Entry 7N32 (electron microscopy, 4.50 A resolution (low resolution: residue-level contacts below are approximate; hydrogen-bond / salt-bridge calls are withheld)); this record covers chains m and g of the 24 polymer chains in the assembly.

Chain m (and g):
Molecule: Tubulin alpha chain
From: Tetrahymena thermophila
Notes: chain g of this document is another copy of the same molecule, construct and numbering; everything in this record applies to it too
Reference sequence: P41351 (TBA_TETTH); residues 1-449 here = UniProt positions 1-449
Chain sequence (449 residues; numbered 1 to 449; the number before each row is that of its first residue):
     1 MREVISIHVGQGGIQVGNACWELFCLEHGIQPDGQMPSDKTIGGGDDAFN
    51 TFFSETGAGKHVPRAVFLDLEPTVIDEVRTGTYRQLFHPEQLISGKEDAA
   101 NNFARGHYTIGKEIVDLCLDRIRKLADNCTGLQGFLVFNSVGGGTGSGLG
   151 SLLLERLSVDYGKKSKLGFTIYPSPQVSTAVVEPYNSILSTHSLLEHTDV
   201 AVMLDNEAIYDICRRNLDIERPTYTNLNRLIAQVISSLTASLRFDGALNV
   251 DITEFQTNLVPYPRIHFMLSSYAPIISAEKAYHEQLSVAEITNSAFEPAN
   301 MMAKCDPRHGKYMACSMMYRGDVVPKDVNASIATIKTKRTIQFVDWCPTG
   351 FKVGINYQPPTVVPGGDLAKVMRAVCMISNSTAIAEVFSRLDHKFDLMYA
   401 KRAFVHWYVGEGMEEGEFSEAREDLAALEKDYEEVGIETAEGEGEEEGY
Disordered / not traced: 441-449
Metal / ion sites: Mg2+: Glu71 (together with GTP)
Ligand contacts: GTP (guanosine-5'-triphosphate): Gly10, Gln11, Gly12, Gln15, Val16, Asp69, Glu71, Asp98, Ala99, Ala100, Asn101, Ser140, Gly142, Gly143, Gly144, Thr145, Gly146, Ser147, Ile171, Thr179, Glu183, Asn206, Tyr224, Asn228

How chain m and chain g interact:
Contacting residue pairs (24; chain m residue first):
  Asp33(m) - Tyr282(g)
  Gly34(m) - Tyr282(g)
  Gln35(m) - Tyr282(g)
  Glu55(m) - Gln285(g)
  Thr56(m) - Tyr282(g)
  Thr56(m) - Glu284(g)
  Thr56(m) - Gln285(g)
  Gly57(m) - Gln285(g)
  Lys60(m) - Tyr282(g)
  Val62(m) - His283(g)
  Gln85(m) - Tyr282(g)
  Gln85(m) - His283(g)
  Leu86(m) - His283(g)
  Phe87(m) - His283(g)
  His88(m) - Lys280(g)
  His88(m) - His283(g)
  His88(m) - Glu284(g)
  Pro89(m) - Lys280(g)
  Pro89(m) - His283(g)
  Glu90(m) - Lys280(g)
  Lys124(m) - Glu297(g)
  Asp127(m) - Asn293(g)
  Asn128(m) - Gln285(g)
  Asn128(m) - Glu290(g)
Also at the interface, not in a pair above, chain m (18 interface residues in all): Arg121
Also at the interface, not in a pair above, chain g (11 interface residues in all): Arg215, Glu279, Ala281

In short:
The interface between chain m and chain g involves 18 residues on one side and 11 on the other. Bound to chain
m: GTP.
Chain m and chain g are both Tubulin alpha chain (Tetrahymena thermophila); the structure, protofilaments of
microtubule doublets bound to outer-arm dynein, was determined by electron microscopy together with 7K58,
7K5B, 7KEK and 7MWG from the same study.
